2J6T - chains A and P of the 3 polymer chains in the assembly; structure by X-ray diffraction, 2.60 A resolution.

# Chain A
Molecule: DNA polymerase IV
Organism: Sulfolobus solfataricus
Notes: EC 2.7.7.7
Reference sequence: Q97W02 (DPO42_SULSO); residue numbers follow UniProt; this construct covers 1-352
Amino-acid sequence (358 residues; each row starts with the number of its first residue; numbers below 1 keep their minus sign (His-5 is residue -5)):
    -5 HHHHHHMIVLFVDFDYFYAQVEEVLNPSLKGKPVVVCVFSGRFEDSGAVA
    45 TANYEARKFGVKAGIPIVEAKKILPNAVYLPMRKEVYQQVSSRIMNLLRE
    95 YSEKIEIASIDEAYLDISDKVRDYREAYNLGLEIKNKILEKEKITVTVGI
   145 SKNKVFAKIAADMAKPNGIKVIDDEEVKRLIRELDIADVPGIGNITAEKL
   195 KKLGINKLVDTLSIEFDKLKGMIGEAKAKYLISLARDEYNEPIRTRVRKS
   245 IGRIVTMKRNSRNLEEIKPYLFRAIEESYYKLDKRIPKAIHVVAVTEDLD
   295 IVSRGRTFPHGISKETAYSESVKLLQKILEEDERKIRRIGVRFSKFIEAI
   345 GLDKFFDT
Disordered / not traced: -5 to 0, 343-352
Ion coordination: Ca2+ site 1: Asp7, Phe8, Asp105 (together with 2'-deoxyadenosine 5'-triphosphate); Ca2+ site 2: Asp7, Asp105, Glu106 (together with 2'-deoxyadenosine 5'-triphosphate); Ca2+ site 3: Ala181, Ile186
Small-molecule neighbours: 2'-deoxyadenosine 5'-triphosphate (DTP): Asp7, Phe8, Asp9, Tyr10, Phe11, Tyr12, Val43, Ala44, Thr45, Tyr48, Arg51, Ala57, Gly58, Ile104, Asp105, Lys159
Swiss-Prot annotation at these positions:
  - active site: Glu106
  - binding site (Mg(2+)): Asp7, Asp105
  - site: Tyr12 (Substrate discrimination)

# Chain P
Molecule: 13-nt DNA strand
Sequence (13 nucleotides; numbered 1 to 13; the number before each row is that of its first residue):
     1 GGGGGAAGGATTC

# How chain A and chain P interact
Residue-residue contacts - 25 pairs, chain A then chain P:
  Pro184(A) - DC13(P)  phosphate contact
  Gly185(A) - DT12(P)  hydrogen bond to the phosphate
  Gly185(A) - DC13(P)  hydrogen bond to the phosphate
  Ile186(A) - DT12(P)  phosphate contact
  Ile186(A) - DC13(P)  phosphate contact
  Gly187(A) - DT12(P)  hydrogen bond to the phosphate
  Gly187(A) - DC13(P)  phosphate contact
  Asn188(A) - DT12(P)  phosphate contact
  Ile189(A) - DT11(P)  phosphate contact
  Ile189(A) - DT12(P)  phosphate contact
  Thr190(A) - DT11(P)  phosphate contact
  Thr190(A) - DT12(P)  hydrogen bond to the phosphate
  Lys193(A) - DT11(P)  salt bridge to the phosphate
  Lys221(A) - DT12(P)  sugar contact
  Val296(A) - DG9(P)  phosphate contact
  Ser297(A) - DG8(P)  phosphate contact
  Ser297(A) - DG9(P)  hydrogen bond to the phosphate
  Arg298(A) - DG8(P)  salt bridge to the phosphate
  Arg298(A) - DG9(P)  salt bridge to the phosphate
  Gly299(A) - DG8(P)  hydrogen bond to the phosphate
  Arg300(A) - DA7(P)  phosphate contact
  Thr301(A) - DA6(P)  sugar contact
  Thr301(A) - DA7(P)  hydrogen bond to the phosphate
  Lys321(A) - DG8(P)  salt bridge to the phosphate
  Lys339(A) - DA6(P)  salt bridge to the phosphate
Other interface residues (no listed pair), chain A (20 interface residues in all): Glu106, Val183, Ile295

# Overview
The interface between chain A and chain P involves 20 residues on one side and 7 on the other, with 7 hydrogen
bonds and 5 salt bridges. Among the polar pairs are Gly185(A)-DT12(P), Gly185(A)-DC13(P) and
Gly187(A)-DT12(P). Ligands of chain A: 2'-deoxyadenosine 5'-triphosphate.
Here chain A is DNA polymerase IV (Sulfolobus solfataricus) and chain P is a 13-nt DNA strand. Entry 2J6T
(Ternary complex of Sulfolobus solfataricus Dpo4 DNA polymerase, O6- methylguanine modified DNA, and dATP) was
determined by X-ray diffraction (same publication as 2J6S and 2J6U).
